3LT4 - chains A and B; structure by X-ray diffraction, 2.25 A resolution.

== Chain A (and B) ==
Protein: Enoyl-ACP reductase
From: Plasmodium falciparum
Notes: EC 1.3.1.9; chain B of this document is another copy of the same molecule, construct and numbering; everything in this record applies to it too
UniProtKB: Q9BJJ9 (Q9BJJ9_PLAFA); residue numbers follow UniProt; this construct covers 96-424
Sequence (329 residues; row label = number of the first residue in the row):
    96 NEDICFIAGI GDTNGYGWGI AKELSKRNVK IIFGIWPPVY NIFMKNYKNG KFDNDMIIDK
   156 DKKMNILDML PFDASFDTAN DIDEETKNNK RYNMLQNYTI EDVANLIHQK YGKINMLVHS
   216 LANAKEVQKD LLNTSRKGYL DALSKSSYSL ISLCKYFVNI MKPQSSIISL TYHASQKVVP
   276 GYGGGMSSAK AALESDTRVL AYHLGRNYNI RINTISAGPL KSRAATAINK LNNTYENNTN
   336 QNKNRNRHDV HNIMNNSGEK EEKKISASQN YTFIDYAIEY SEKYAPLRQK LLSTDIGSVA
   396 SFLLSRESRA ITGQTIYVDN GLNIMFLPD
Disordered / not traced: 96, 325-366 (chain B: 327-366)
Residues lining bound ligands:
  - 2-(2-amino-4-chlorophenoxy)-5-chlorophenol (FB4): Ala217, Asn218, Ala219, Val222, Tyr267, Tyr277, Met281, Lys285, Pro314, Ser317, Ala319, Ala320, Ile323, Phe368, Ile369
  - NAD (nicotinamide-adenine-dinucleotide): Gly104, Ile105, Gly106, Asp107, Gly110, Tyr111, Gly112, Trp131, Val134, Phe167, Asp168, Ala169, Ser170, Ser215, Leu216, Ala217, Asn218, Lys240, Leu265, Thr266, Tyr267, Tyr277, Lys285, Ala312, Gly313, Pro314, Leu315, Ser317, Arg318, Ala319, Ala320, Ile369

== Chain A / chain B interface ==
Pairs across the interface (86; chain A residue first):
  Arg122(A) with Glu402(B), salt bridge
  Arg293(A) with Ile419(B)
  Ala296(A) with Pro381(B); Ile419(B), hydrophobic
  Tyr297(A) with Pro381(B), hydrophobic; Met420(B), hydrophobic; Asp424(B), hydrogen bond
  Gly300(A) with Pro381(B); Leu382(B)
  Arg301(A) with Lys378(B), hydrogen bond (side chain-backbone); Tyr379(B), hydrogen bond (side chain-backbone); Ala380(B), hydrogen bond (side chain-backbone); Pro381(B), hydrogen bond (backbone-backbone); Arg383(B); Asp424(B), salt bridge
  Asn304(A) with Leu382(B); Gln384(B)
  Arg306(A) with Leu382(B)
  Lys378(A) with Arg301(B), hydrogen bond (backbone-side chain)
  Tyr379(A) with Arg301(B), hydrogen bond (backbone-side chain)
  Ala380(A) with Arg301(B), hydrogen bond (backbone-side chain)
  Pro381(A) with Ala296(B); Tyr297(B), hydrophobic; Gly300(B); Arg301(B), hydrogen bond (backbone-backbone); Thr407(B)
  Leu382(A) with Gly300(B); Asn304(B); Arg306(B); Arg404(B); Thr407(B)
  Arg383(A) with Arg301(B)
  Gln384(A) with Asn304(B), hydrogen bond; Arg404(B), hydrogen bond; Ala405(B)
  Lys385(A) with Arg404(B)
  Leu386(A) with Ala405(B), hydrophobic
  Leu387(A) with Arg404(B)
  Asp390(A) with Arg404(B), salt bridge; Ala405(B)
  Ser393(A) with Phe397(B); Glu402(B), hydrogen bond (side chain-backbone)
  Val394(A) with Phe397(B), hydrophobic; Glu402(B); Ile406(B), hydrophobic
  Phe397(A) with Val394(B), hydrophobic; Phe397(B), hydrophobic
  Glu402(A) with Glu118(B); Arg122(B), salt bridge; Ser393(B), hydrogen bond (backbone-side chain)
  Arg404(A) with Leu382(B); Gln384(B), hydrogen bond; Leu387(B); Asp390(B), salt bridge
  Ala405(A) with Leu386(B), hydrophobic; Asp390(B); Val413(B), hydrophobic; Asp414(B), hydrogen bond (backbone-backbone); Asn415(B), hydrogen bond (backbone-backbone)
  Ile406(A) with Val394(B), hydrophobic; Tyr412(B)
  Thr407(A) with Pro381(B); Leu382(B); Asn415(B); Gly416(B)
  Gly408(A) with Ile419(B)
  Gln409(A) with Tyr412(B); Asn418(B), hydrogen bond; Ile419(B)
  Ile411(A) with Ile411(B), hydrophobic
  Tyr412(A) with Ile406(B); Gln409(B)
  Val413(A) with Ala405(B), hydrophobic
  Asp414(A) with Ala405(B), hydrogen bond (backbone-backbone)
  Asn415(A) with Ala405(B), hydrogen bond (backbone-backbone); Thr407(B)
  Gly416(A) with Ala405(B); Thr407(B)
  Asn418(A) with Gln409(B), hydrogen bond
  Ile419(A) with Arg293(B); Ala296(B), hydrophobic; Gly408(B); Gln409(B)
  Met420(A) with Tyr297(B), hydrophobic
  Asp424(A) with Tyr297(B), hydrogen bond; Arg301(B), salt bridge
Interface residues without a listed pair, chain A (42 interface residues in all): Glu118, Ile305, Arg401
Interface residues without a listed pair, chain B (42 interface residues in all): Ile305, Lys385, Arg401

== Summary ==
The chain A/chain B interface involves 42 residues from each chain, with 21 hydrogen bonds and 6 salt bridges.
Polar pairs include Arg122(A)-Glu402(B), Arg301(A)-Asp424(B) and Asp390(A)-Arg404(B). Ligands of chain A: NAD
and 2-(2-amino-4-chlorophenoxy)-5-chlorophenol.
Chain A and chain B are both Enoyl-ACP reductase (Plasmodium falciparum); the structure, Enoyl-ACP Reductase
from Plasmodium falciparum (PfENR) in complex with triclosan variant PB4, was determined by X-ray diffraction
together with 3LSY, 3LT0, 3LT1 and 3LT2 from the same study.
